8DQW - chains B and A of the 10 polymer chains in the assembly; structure by electron microscopy, 2.10 A resolution.

== Chain B ==
Molecule: Replication factor C subunit 4
Source organism: Saccharomyces cerevisiae
UniProt: P40339 (RFC4_YEAST); numbering as in UniProt (aligned over 1-323)
Chain sequence (323 residues; each row starts with the number of its first residue):
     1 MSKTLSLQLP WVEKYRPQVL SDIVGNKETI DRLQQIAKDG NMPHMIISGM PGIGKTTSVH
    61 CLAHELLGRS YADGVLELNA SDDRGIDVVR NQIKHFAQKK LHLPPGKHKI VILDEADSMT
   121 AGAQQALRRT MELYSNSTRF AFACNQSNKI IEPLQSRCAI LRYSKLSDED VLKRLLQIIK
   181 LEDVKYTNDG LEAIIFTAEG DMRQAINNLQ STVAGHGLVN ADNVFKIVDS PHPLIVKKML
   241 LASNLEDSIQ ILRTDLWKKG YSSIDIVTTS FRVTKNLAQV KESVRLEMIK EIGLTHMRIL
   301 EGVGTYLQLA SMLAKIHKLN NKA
Unresolved in the structure: 1-6, 322-323
Bound ions: Mg2+: T56 (together with ATP-gamma-S)
Small-molecule neighbours: ATP-gamma-S: V12, Y15, R16, P17, D22, I23, V24, M50, P51, G52, I53, G54, K55, T56, T57, D114, N145, L166, R174, M202, R203, I206

== Chain A ==
Molecule: RAD24 isoform 1
Source organism: Saccharomyces cerevisiae
UniProt: A0A8H8UM36 (A0A8H8UM36_YEASX); residues 1-659 here = UniProt positions 1-659
Chain sequence (696 residues; each row starts with the number of its first residue):
     1 MDSTNLNKRP LLQYSLSSLG SQITKWSSSR PTSPVRKARS TENDFLSKQD TSSILPSIND
    61 DGGEQWYEKF KPNCLEQVAI HKRKLKDVQE ALDAMFLPNA KHRILLLSGP SGCSKSTVIK
   121 ELSKILVPKY RQNSNGTSFR STPNEHKVTE FRGDCIVNDL PQMESFSEFL KGARYLVMSN
   181 LSLILIEDLP NVFHIDTRRR FQQLILQWLY SSEPLLPPLV ICITECEIPE NDNNYRKFGI
   241 DYTFSAETIM NKEILMHPRL KRIKFNPINS TLLKKHLKFI CVQNMKMLKE KNKWNKRQEV
   301 IDYIAQETGD IRSAITTLQF WATSSGSLPI STRESTISYF HAIGKVIHGS HSTNNDNEMI
   361 NNLFENSNNL LSKEDFKLGI LENYNTFNKG EFSISDASSI VDCLSECDNM NGLPESNEYG
   421 LREVRKTFRN ISKQGHNHGT VYFPREWKVR KLQNSFKVQA EDWLNVSLYK YNAVHSFRNI
   481 TLEFGYYAPL IRKCQSYKKK YILYYLKNLP SGSSGPKQTM DKFSDIMKVE NGIDVVDRIG
   541 GPIEALSVED GLAPLMDNDS NNCDHLEDQK KERDRRLRML IDQYERNVMM ANDDLEDEET
   601 SFNDDPIVDS DSDNSNNIGN ETFGRSDEDE SLCEILSQRQ PRKAPVISES LSDSDLEILG
   661 LNLEVLFQGP GGDYKDDDDK DYKDDDDKDY KDDDDK
Unresolved in the structure: 1-62, 510-520, 548-563, 612-696
Construct notes: expression tag (660-696)
Bound ions: Mg2+: S116 (together with ATP-gamma-S)
Small-molecule neighbours: ATP-gamma-S: Y67, F70, K71, P72, Q77, V78, A79, P110, S111, G112, C113, S114, K115, S116, T117, E187, T224, H276, I311, R312, I315

== Interface between chain B and chain A ==
Pairs across the interface (83):
  E28(B) with L328(A)
  T29(B) with L328(A)
  R32(B) with F320(A), hydrogen bond (side chain-backbone); T323(A); S324(A); L328(A)
  Q35(B) with S325(A), hydrogen bond
  N41(B) with G63(A), hydrogen bond (side chain-backbone)
  H44(B) with Q65(A), hydrogen bond
  I86(B) with N191(A)
  R90(B) with I156(A)
  N91(B) with I156(A)
  K94(B) with R152(A); D154(A), salt bridge
  H108(B) with G63(A)
  S118(B) with N231(A), hydrogen bond (backbone-side chain)
  M119(B) with N231(A), hydrogen bond (backbone-side chain)
  T120(B) with N231(A)
  A121(B) with F193(A), hydrophobic
  G122(B) with F193(A)
  Q125(B) with F193(A); C226(A); F244(A)
  R128(B) with T224(A)
  R129(B) with F151(A), hydrogen bond (side chain-backbone); R152(A); D188(A), salt bridge
  S135(B) with Q65(A); E68(A)
  R139(B) with G63(A), hydrogen bond (side chain-backbone); Q65(A), hydrogen bond
  Q146(B) with E365(A)
  N148(B) with P229(A); E334(A); N366(A)
  K149(B) with P229(A); E230(A), hydrogen bond (side chain-backbone); N231(A)
  E152(B) with S111(A); R333(A), salt bridge; E334(A); S335(A); T336(A), hydrogen bond (side chain-backbone)
  P153(B) with S111(A); C226(A)
  Q155(B) with R333(A); E334(A)
  S156(B) with D310(A), hydrogen bond; R312(A), hydrogen bond; S313(A); R333(A)
  R157(B) with Y67(A), hydrogen bond; R312(A)
  A159(B) with F320(A), hydrophobic
  I160(B) with S331(A)
  L161(B) with F320(A), hydrophobic
  F271(B) with E415(A); E418(A)
  K275(B) with N357(A), hydrogen bond (backbone-side chain); N361(A), hydrogen bond; E418(A), salt bridge
  E282(B) with N357(A); R422(A), salt bridge
  S283(B) with K426(A)
  R285(B) with N357(A), hydrogen bond; R422(A)
  L286(B) with Y419(A), hydrophobic; R422(A); E423(A)
  I289(B) with E415(A); R422(A)
  K290(B) with E406(A), salt bridge; M410(A); Y419(A)
  I292(B) with E415(A)
  G293(B) with L413(A); E415(A)
  L294(B) with M410(A), hydrophobic
  H296(B) with L413(A); E415(A), salt bridge
  M297(B) with N409(A); N411(A), hydrogen bond
  L300(B) with L413(A), hydrophobic
Interface residues without a listed pair, chain B (54 interface residues in all): I36, P43, D117, I151, C158, R162, N276, E287
Interface residues without a listed pair, chain A (58 interface residues in all): E64, E150, G153, Q162, E187, I228, T316, G326, S327, T332, N355, P414

== Summary ==
Chain B and chain A form an interface of 54 and 58 residues respectively, with 18 hydrogen bonds and 7 salt
bridges. Polar contacts include K94(B)-D154(A), R129(B)-D188(A) and E152(B)-R333(A). Ligands of chain B:
ATP-gamma-S. Ligands of chain A: ATP-gamma-S.
Here chain B is Replication factor C subunit 4 and chain A is RAD24 isoform 1, both from Saccharomyces
cerevisiae. Entry 8DQW (Open state of Rad24-RFC:9-1-1 bound to a 5' ss/dsDNA junction) was determined by
electron microscopy (same publication as 8DQX, 8DQZ, 8DR0, 8DR1, 8DR3, 8DR4 and 3 further entries).
